4E15 - chain A; structure by X-ray diffraction, 1.50 A resolution.

[Chain A]
Name: kynurenine formamidase
Source organism: Drosophila melanogaster
Notes: EC 3.5.1.9
UniProt: Q9VMC9 (Q9VMC9_DROME); residues 1-300 here = UniProt positions 1-300
Chain sequence (303 residues; numbered -2 to 300; the number before each row is that of its first residue; numbers below 1 keep their minus sign (Ala-2 is residue -2)):
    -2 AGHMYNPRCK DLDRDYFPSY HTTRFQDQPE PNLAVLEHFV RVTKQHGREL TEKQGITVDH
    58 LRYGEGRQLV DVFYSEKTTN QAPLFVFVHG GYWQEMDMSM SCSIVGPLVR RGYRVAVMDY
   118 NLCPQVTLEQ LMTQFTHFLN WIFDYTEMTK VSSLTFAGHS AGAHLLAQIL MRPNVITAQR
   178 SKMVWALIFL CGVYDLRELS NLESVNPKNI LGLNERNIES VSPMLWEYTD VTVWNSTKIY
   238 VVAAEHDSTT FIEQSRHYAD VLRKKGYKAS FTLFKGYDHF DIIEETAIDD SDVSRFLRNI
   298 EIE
Unresolved in the structure: 300
Modified positions: Ser157 (o-benzylsulfonyl-serine; SEB)
Construct notes: expression tag (-2 to 0)
Curated features (UniProtKB/Swiss-Prot):
  - motif: His86 to Trp90 (HGGXW)
  - active site: Asp244, His276
What the authors report for this chain:
  - catalytic residues: Gly88, Tyr89, Asp244, His276

[In short]
Curated annotation (UniProt) lists active-site residues Asp244 and His276. From the paper: catalytic residues
Gly88, Tyr89 and Asp244 among others.
Chain A is kynurenine formamidase (Drosophila melanogaster); the structure, Crystal structure of kynurenine
formamidase conjugated with an inhibitor, was determined by X-ray diffraction, deposited together with 4E11
and 4E14.
